Entry 9CJB (electron microscopy, 1.97 A resolution); this record covers chains A and D of the 4 polymer chains in the assembly.

[Chain A]
Name: Nitrogenase molybdenum-iron protein alpha chain
Organism: Azotobacter vinelandii
Notes: EC 1.18.6.1
UniProtKB: P07328 (NIFD_AZOVI); residues 1-492 here = UniProt positions 1-492
Sequence (492 residues; numbered 1 to 492; the number before each row is that of its first residue):
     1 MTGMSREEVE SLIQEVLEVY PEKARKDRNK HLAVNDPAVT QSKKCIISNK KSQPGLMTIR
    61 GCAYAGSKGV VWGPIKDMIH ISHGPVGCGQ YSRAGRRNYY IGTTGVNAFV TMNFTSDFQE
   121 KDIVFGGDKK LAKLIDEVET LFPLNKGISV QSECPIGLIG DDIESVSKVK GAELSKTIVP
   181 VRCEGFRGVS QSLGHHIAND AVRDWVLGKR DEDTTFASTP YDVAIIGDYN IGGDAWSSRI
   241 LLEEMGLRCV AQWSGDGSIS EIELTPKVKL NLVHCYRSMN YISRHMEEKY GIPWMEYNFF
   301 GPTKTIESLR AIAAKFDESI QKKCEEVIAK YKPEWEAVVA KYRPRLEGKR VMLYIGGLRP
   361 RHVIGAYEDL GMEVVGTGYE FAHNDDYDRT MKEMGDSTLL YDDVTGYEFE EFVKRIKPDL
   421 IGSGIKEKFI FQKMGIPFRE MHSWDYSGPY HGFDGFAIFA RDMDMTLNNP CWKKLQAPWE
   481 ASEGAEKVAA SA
Not modelled in the structure: 1-50, 354-361, 377-409, 424-426, 481-492
Metal / ion sites: fe(8)-S(7) cluster Fe: Cys62, Cys88, Cys154 (shared with 3 residues of chain B); Fe ion near Cys275 (its only coordinating residue here)
Small-molecule neighbours:
  - fe(8)-S(7) cluster (CLF): Cys62, Tyr64, Pro85, Val86, Gly87, Cys88, Tyr91, Glu153, Cys154, Gly185, Phe186
  - ICS (iron-sulfur-molybdenum cluster with interstitial carbon): Val70, Arg96, Gln191, His195, Tyr229, Cys275, Arg277, Ser278, Glu440, His442, Trp444
UniProt features mapped onto this chain:
  - binding site ([8Fe-7S] cluster): Cys62, Cys88, Cys154
  - binding site ([7Fe-Mo-9S-C-homocitryl] cluster): Cys275, His442
What the authors report for this chain:
  - binding site for ICS: Trp444
  - conformationally variable residues (loop rearrangement, order/disorder transition, side-chain flip): Met1 to Lys50, Trp253, Ile355 to Arg361, Glu380 to Phe409, His442
  - contacts within the chain: His274-His442, His442-His451

[Chain D]
Name: Nitrogenase molybdenum-iron protein beta chain
Organism: Azotobacter vinelandii
Notes: EC 1.18.6.1
UniProtKB: P07329 (NIFK_AZOVI); numbering as in UniProt (aligned over 1-523)
Sequence (523 residues; row label = number of the first residue in the row):
     1 MSQQVDKIKA SYPLFLDQDY KDMLAKKRDG FEEKYPQDKI DEVFQWTTTK EYQELNFQRE
    61 ALTVNPAKAC QPLGAVLCAL GFEKTMPYVH GSQGCVAYFR SYFNRHFREP VSCVSDSMTE
   121 DAAVFGGQQN MKDGLQNCKA TYKPDMIAVS TTCMAEVIGD DLNAFINNSK KEGFIPDEFP
   181 VPFAHTPSFV GSHVTGWDNM FEGIARYFTL KSMDDKVVGS NKKINIVPGF ETYLGNFRVI
   241 KRMLSEMGVG YSLLSDPEEV LDTPADGQFR MYAGGTTQEE MKDAPNALNT VLLQPWHLEK
   301 TKKFVEGTWK HEVPKLNIPM GLDWTDEFLM KVSEISGQPI PASLTKERGR LVDMMTDSHT
   361 WLHGKRFALW GDPDFVMGLV KFLLELGCEP VHILCHNGNK RWKKAVDAIL AASPYGKNAT
   421 VYIGKDLWHL RSLVFTDKPD FMIGNSYGKF IQRDTLHKGK EFEVPLIRIG FPIFDRHHLH
   481 RSTTLGYEGA MQILTTLVNS ILERLDEETR GMQATDYNHD LVR
Not modelled in the structure: 1
Metal / ion sites: fe(8)-S(7) cluster Fe: Cys70, Cys95, Cys153 (shared with 3 residues of chain C); Fe ion site 1: Arg108, Glu109 (shared with 2 residues of chain B); Fe ion site 2: Asp353, Asp357 (shared with 2 residues of chain B)
Small-molecule neighbours: fe(8)-S(7) cluster (CLF): Cys70, Pro72, Ser92, Gly94, Cys95, Tyr98, Phe99, Thr152, Cys153, Ser188
UniProt features mapped onto this chain:
  - binding site ([8Fe-7S] cluster): Cys70, Cys95, Cys153, Ser188
What the authors report for this chain:
  - conformationally variable residues (side-chain flip): Gln93

[Interface between chain A and chain D]
Residue-residue contacts (47):
  Arg93(A) with Leu521(D)
  Ala94(A) with Leu521(D), hydrophobic
  Arg97(A) with Asp520(D), salt bridge
  Tyr99(A) with Tyr517(D); Asn518(D), hydrogen bond; Asp520(D), hydrogen bond
  Tyr100(A) with Tyr517(D)
  Gly102(A) with Gln513(D); Asp516(D)
  Thr103(A) with Met512(D); Gln513(D), hydrogen bond
  Thr104(A) with Met512(D)
  Asn107(A) with Gln513(D)
  Phe429(A) with Asp357(D)
  Gln432(A) with Thr356(D); Asp357(D), hydrogen bond
  Lys433(A) with Asp353(D), salt bridge
  Asp445(A) with Val522(D)
  Tyr446(A) with Trp361(D), hydrophobic; Arg523(D)
  Met465(A) with Thr360(D); His363(D)
  Thr466(A) with His359(D), hydrogen bond
  Asn468(A) with Tyr415(D), hydrogen bond (backbone-side chain)
  Asn469(A) with His359(D); His363(D), hydrogen bond
  Pro470(A) with Glu385(D); Tyr415(D)
  Cys471(A) with Val352(D); Thr356(D)
  Trp472(A) with Thr356(D)
  Lys474(A) with Leu322(D); Asp323(D), salt bridge; Arg348(D), hydrogen bond (backbone-side chain); Val352(D)
  Gln476(A) with Arg348(D)
  Ala477(A) with Arg348(D)
  Pro478(A) with Asp326(D); Met330(D), hydrophobic; Arg348(D)
  Trp479(A) with Asp326(D); Met330(D), hydrophobic; Ile340(D), hydrophobic; Thr345(D), hydrogen bond; Arg348(D); Tyr487(D)
  Glu480(A) with Thr345(D)
Also at the interface, not in a pair above, chain A (32 interface residues in all): Ile101, Trp236, Arg439, Asp464, Leu475
Also at the interface, not in a pair above, chain D (31 interface residues in all): Met355, Leu384, Leu386, Gly387

[Summary]
32 residues of chain A and 31 residues of chain D are in contact, with 9 hydrogen bonds and 3 salt bridges.
Polar pairs include Arg97(A)-Asp520(D), Lys433(A)-Asp353(D) and Lys474(A)-Asp323(D). Chain A binds compound
ICS and fe(8)-S(7) cluster. From the paper: a binding site for ICS at Trp444(A); conformational variability at
Met1(A), Trp253(A) and Gln93(D) among others.
Here chain A is Nitrogenase molybdenum-iron protein alpha chain and chain D is Nitrogenase molybdenum-iron
protein beta chain, both from Azotobacter vinelandii. Entry 9CJB (CryoEM structure of nitrogenase MoFe-protein
60 minute time point under alkaline turnover) was determined by electron microscopy, deposited together with
9CJC, 9CJD, 9CJE and 9CJF.
